Entry 7KJK (electron microscopy, 3.60 A resolution); this record covers chains A5 and A6 of the 42 polymer chains in the assembly.

== Chain A5 ==
Name: Tail terminator protein
Organism: Vibrio phage XM1
Chain sequence (161 residues; row label = number of the first residue in the row):
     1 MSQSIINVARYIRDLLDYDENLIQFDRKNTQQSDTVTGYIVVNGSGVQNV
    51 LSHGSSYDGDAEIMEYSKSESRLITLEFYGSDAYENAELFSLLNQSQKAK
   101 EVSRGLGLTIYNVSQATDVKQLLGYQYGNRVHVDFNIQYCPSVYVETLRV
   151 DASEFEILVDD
Unresolved in the structure: 1, 161

== Chain A6 ==
Name: Tail sheath protein
Organism: Vibrio phage XM1
Chain sequence (497 residues; row label = number of the first residue in the row):
     1 MASISEVIRVSLQQEGRAIAPDNMNAVGIITGNQGVLSTADRYRIYRTAA
    51 AVASDFGASSQESAFANTFFDTTPNPISAGGVLVIGYWRSASETVAATSA
   101 TLVSEQTSESVLIPLLNAINDGSFTITVDGGTEQEVTALDFTGVSELSEV
   151 ATILNSAITGATVSEDNGYFKVTSSTTGATSLLSYLGVATSGTDISAVLG
   201 MNSESGAVLTQGTDQVVLPAETKLEGITAIKSEVNIKGAMFIDQILDADI
   251 PGIASFAGANNMLVYEVFDTGYLSKNVSNPVWAVKLAGQSNFRCLLSKSG
   301 NRKFAATYMARMHTVLFSGQNTAITMQLKELSVTAEEYTDTEIANAKTVG
   351 LDLLTTIKNEQALLTSGANDFCDNVYNLEAFRDEIQTNNYNLLKTTSTKI
   401 PQTDPGMDTIEDDTEKTCEKYVRNGVFAPGTWTRSDFFGDRQQFVDAIAQ
   451 KGYYVLIGDLADQTTAERQSRVSPVIQIAVKNAGAVHEEDIIISVNL

== Interface between chain A5 and chain A6 ==
Contacting residue pairs (50):
  Y57(A5) with K399(A6); P401(A6), hydrophobic
  M64(A5) with T403(A6)
  L148(A5) with Q402(A6), hydrogen bond (backbone-side chain); R468(A6); Q469(A6)
  R149(A5) with K399(A6); I400(A6); Q402(A6), hydrogen bond (backbone-side chain); R471(A6)
  V150(A5) with L393(A6); I400(A6), hydrogen bond (backbone-backbone); P401(A6); Q402(A6); R471(A6)
  D151(A5) with L393(A6); R471(A6), hydrogen bond (backbone-backbone)
  A152(A5) with L393(A6); R471(A6); V472(A6); S473(A6), hydrogen bond (backbone-backbone)
  S153(A5) with N389(A6), hydrogen bond; I410(A6); S473(A6)
  E154(A5) with V475(A6); I476(A6)
  F155(A5) with I385(A6), hydrophobic; N389(A6); V475(A6), hydrophobic; I476(A6)
  E156(A5) with I476(A6); Q477(A6); I478(A6)
  I157(A5) with R382(A6); I478(A6), hydrophobic
  L158(A5) with W432(A6), hydrophobic; R434(A6); F438(A6), hydrophobic; I478(A6), hydrogen bond (backbone-backbone); A479(A6); V480(A6), hydrogen bond (backbone-backbone)
  V159(A5) with L378(A6), hydrophobic; R434(A6), hydrogen bond (backbone-side chain); V480(A6); N482(A6)
  D160(A5) with T433(A6); R434(A6); V480(A6); K481(A6); N482(A6)
Interface residues without a listed pair, chain A5 (17 interface residues in all): G59, Y66
Interface residues without a listed pair, chain A6 (35 interface residues in all): F381, Q386, K394, M407, T431, F444, P474

== Summary ==
17 residues of chain A5 face 35 of chain A6 across their interface, with 9 hydrogen bonds. Among the polar
pairs are L148(A5)-Q402(A6), R149(A5)-Q402(A6) and S153(A5)-N389(A6).
Here chain A5 is Tail terminator protein and chain A6 is Tail sheath protein, both from Vibrio phage XM1.
Entry 7KJK (The Neck region of Phage XM1 (6-fold symmetry)) was determined by electron microscopy together
with 7KMX, 7KLN and 7KH1 from the same study.
